5TDA - chains A and B; structure by X-ray diffraction, 0.79 A resolution.

[Chain A]
Protein: E3 ubiquitin-protein ligase UBR2
Organism: Homo sapiens
Notes: EC 6.3.2.-
UniProtKB: Q8IWV8 (UBR2_HUMAN), isoform Q8IWV8-2; residue numbers follow UniProt; this construct covers 98-168
Sequence (76 residues; each row starts with the number of its first residue):
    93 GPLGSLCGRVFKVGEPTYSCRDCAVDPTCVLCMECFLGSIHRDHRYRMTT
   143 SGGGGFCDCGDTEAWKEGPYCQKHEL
Not modelled in the structure: 93-96, 168
Sequence notes: expression tag (93-97)
Metal / ion sites: Zn2+ site 1: C99, C124, C127, C149; Zn2+ site 2: C112, C115, H133, H136; Zn2+ site 3: C127, C151, C163, H166
UniProt features mapped onto this chain:
  - binding site (Zn(2+)): C99, C112, C115, C124, C127, H133, H136, C149, C151, C163, H166
  - binding site (a peptide): F148, D150, D153
  - cross-link (Glycyl lysine isopeptide (Lys-Gly)): K158 (interchain with G-Cter in ubiquitin), K165 (interchain with G-Cter in ubiquitin)
  - mutagenesis: V122 (V122L: 36-fold decrease in affinity for N-degron peptide RLFS)

[Chain B]
Protein: ARG-LEU-TRP-SER peptide
Organism: Homo sapiens
Sequence (4 residues; numbered 1 to 4; the number before each row is that of its first residue):
     1 RLWS

[Interface between chain A and chain B]
Pairs across the interface - 13 pairs, chain A then chain B:
  P119(A) - L2(B)
  T120(A) - R1(B)
  T120(A) - L2(B)  hydrogen bond (backbone-backbone)
  C121(A) - R1(B)
  V122(A) - R1(B)
  V122(A) - L2(B)  hydrophobic
  G146(A) - W3(B)
  G147(A) - R1(B)
  G147(A) - W3(B)
  F148(A) - R1(B)  hydrogen bond (backbone-backbone)
  D150(A) - R1(B)  salt bridge
  D153(A) - R1(B)  salt bridge
  A156(A) - R1(B)
Other interface residues (no listed pair), chain A (12 interface residues in all): T109, G145

[In short]
12 residues of chain A face 3 of chain B across their interface; the contacts include 2 hydrogen bonds and 2
salt bridges. Polar pairs include D150(A)-R1(B), D153(A)-R1(B) and T120(A)-L2(B). UniProt lists 11
Zn2+-binding residues, 3 peptide-binding residues and one mutagenesis site on chain A.
Here chain A is E3 ubiquitin-protein ligase UBR2 and chain B is ARG-LEU-TRP-SER peptide, both from Homo
sapiens. Entry 5TDA (Crystal structure of the UBR-box domain from UBR2 in complex with RLWS N-degron) was
determined by X-ray diffraction together with 5TDB, 5TDC, 5TDD and 5UM3 from the same study.
